6HUM - chains E and G of the 18 polymer chains in the assembly; structure by electron microscopy, 3.34 A resolution.

== Chain E ==
Name: NAD(P)H-quinone oxidoreductase subunit 4L
Source organism: Thermosynechococcus elongatus BP-1
Notes: EC 1.6.5.-
UniProt: Q8DL29 (Q8DL29_THEEB); numbering as in UniProt (aligned over 1-101)
Chain sequence (101 residues; each row starts with the number of its first residue):
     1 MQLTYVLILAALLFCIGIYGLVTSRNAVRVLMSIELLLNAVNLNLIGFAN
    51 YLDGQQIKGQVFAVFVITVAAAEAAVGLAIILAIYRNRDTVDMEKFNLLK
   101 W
Unresolved in the structure: 101

== Chain G ==
Name: NADH dehydrogenase subunit 6
Source organism: Thermosynechococcus elongatus BP-1
UniProt: Q8DL30 (Q8DL30_THEEB); residues 1-200 here = UniProt positions 1-200
Chain sequence (200 residues; row label = number of the first residue in the row):
     1 MDLATLTQTITFFALAAAVIIAALGVVLLDNVVYSAFLLGGVFLSIAGLY
    51 ILMNADFVSAAQILIYVGAVNVLILFAIMLVNKRETYTPVPGRWLRQGGA
   101 AVVSLGVFALLTKMILQTPWQLSSVPPTPDSITTIGQHFFSDFLLPFELA
   151 SVLLLMALIGAVVLARRELVLEPEPILGEEVVPPLELPERPREPVALSEK
Unresolved in the structure: 169-200

== Interface between chain E and chain G ==
Contacting residue pairs - 104 pairs, chain E then chain G:
  M1(E) - T9(G)
  M1(E) - F12(G)  hydrophobic
  M1(E) - L52(G)  hydrophobic
  M1(E) - M53(G)  hydrophobic
  T4(E) - I115(G)
  T4(E) - L116(G)
  Y5(E) - F12(G)  hydrophobic
  V6(E) - F12(G)  hydrophobic
  L7(E) - I115(G)  hydrophobic
  I8(E) - F108(G)
  L9(E) - A16(G)  hydrophobic
  L9(E) - I20(G)  hydrophobic
  A11(E) - F108(G)
  A11(E) - L111(G)  hydrophobic
  L12(E) - I20(G)  hydrophobic
  L12(E) - F108(G)  hydrophobic
  L13(E) - V19(G)  hydrophobic
  L13(E) - A23(G)  hydrophobic
  F14(E) - V107(G)  hydrophobic
  F14(E) - L111(G)  hydrophobic
  C15(E) - S104(G)  hydrogen bond (side chain-backbone)
  C15(E) - L105(G)
  I16(E) - L24(G)  hydrophobic
  I16(E) - V27(G)  hydrophobic
  Y19(E) - V27(G)  hydrophobic
  Y19(E) - Q97(G)
  Y19(E) - A101(G)
  G20(E) - V27(G)
  V22(E) - A100(G)  hydrophobic
  T23(E) - R93(G)  hydrogen bond (backbone-side chain)
  T23(E) - Q97(G)
  R25(E) - Y87(G)
  R25(E) - T88(G)  hydrogen bond (side chain-backbone)
  R25(E) - V90(G)
  N26(E) - V32(G)
  N26(E) - Y87(G)  hydrogen bond
  R29(E) - V26(G)
  R29(E) - V27(G)  hydrogen bond (side chain-backbone)
  R29(E) - L28(G)
  R29(E) - L29(G)  hydrogen bond (side chain-backbone)
  R29(E) - D30(G)
  M32(E) - V26(G)  hydrophobic
  M32(E) - S35(G)
  M32(E) - A36(G)
  E35(E) - Y66(G)  hydrogen bond
  L36(E) - L39(G)  hydrophobic
  N39(E) - F43(G)
  N39(E) - I46(G)
  N39(E) - Y50(G)
  N39(E) - Q62(G)
  N39(E) - Y66(G)
  N42(E) - Y50(G)
  L43(E) - Y50(G)
  L43(E) - M53(G)  hydrophobic
  I46(E) - M53(G)  hydrophobic
  I46(E) - A55(G)  hydrophobic
  I46(E) - V58(G)  hydrophobic
  G47(E) - M53(G)
  F48(E) - W120(G)  hydrophobic
  N50(E) - L52(G)
  N50(E) - M53(G)
  N50(E) - N54(G)  hydrogen bond
  N50(E) - P127(G)
  Y51(E) - L122(G)
  Y51(E) - S123(G)
  L52(E) - Q121(G)
  L52(E) - S123(G)  hydrogen bond (backbone-side chain)
  G54(E) - T128(G)
  Q55(E) - V125(G)
  I57(E) - S131(G)
  I57(E) - I135(G)  hydrophobic
  I57(E) - H138(G)  hydrogen bond (backbone-side chain)
  K58(E) - F143(G)
  Q60(E) - N54(G)  hydrogen bond (side chain-backbone)
  Q60(E) - A55(G)
  Q60(E) - S131(G)
  V61(E) - I135(G)  hydrophobic
  V61(E) - F139(G)  hydrophobic
  V61(E) - F143(G)  hydrophobic
  F65(E) - F139(G)  hydrophobic
  F65(E) - P146(G)  hydrophobic
  F65(E) - F147(G)
  I67(E) - I65(G)  hydrophobic
  I67(E) - Y66(G)
  V69(E) - L153(G)  hydrophobic
  A70(E) - Y66(G)
  A71(E) - I65(G)  hydrophobic
  A71(E) - V70(G)  hydrophobic
  A72(E) - L153(G)  hydrophobic
  A75(E) - L73(G)  hydrophobic
  L78(E) - A77(G)  hydrophobic
  A79(E) - A161(G)  hydrophobic
  A79(E) - L164(G)
  I80(E) - L164(G)  hydrophobic
  L82(E) - A165(G)
  A83(E) - L164(G)
  Y85(E) - L80(G)
  Y85(E) - V81(G)  hydrophobic
  Y85(E) - K83(G)
  R86(E) - R167(G)
  R86(E) - E168(G)  hydrogen bond (side chain-backbone)
  D89(E) - K83(G)  salt bridge
  V91(E) - Y87(G)
  D92(E) - Y87(G)  hydrogen bond (backbone-side chain)
Also at the interface, not in a pair above, chain E (69 interface residues in all): L3, I18, V28, S33, L38, Q56, A63, V64, V66, T68, A74, V76, T90, E94
Also at the interface, not in a pair above, chain G (76 interface residues in all): F13, V42, L49, F57, I74, R96, T134, L154, A157

== Summary ==
The interface between chain E and chain G involves 69 residues on one side and 76 on the other; the contacts
include 13 hydrogen bonds and 1 salt bridge. Polar pairs include D89(E)-K83(G), C15(E)-S104(G) and
T23(E)-R93(G).
Chain E is NAD(P)H-quinone oxidoreductase subunit 4L and chain G is NADH dehydrogenase subunit 6, both from
Thermosynechococcus elongatus BP-1; the structure, Structure of the photosynthetic complex I from
Thermosynechococcus elongatus, was determined by electron microscopy (same publication as 6A7K).
